PDB entry 8XKS | electron microscopy, 3.20 A resolution | chains B and E of the 20 polymer chains in the assembly

# Chain B
Name: Fhl2
From: Chlamydomonas reinhardtii
Amino-acid sequence (1024 residues; numbered -46 to 977; the number before each row is that of its first residue; numbers below 1 keep their minus sign (Met-46 is residue -46)):
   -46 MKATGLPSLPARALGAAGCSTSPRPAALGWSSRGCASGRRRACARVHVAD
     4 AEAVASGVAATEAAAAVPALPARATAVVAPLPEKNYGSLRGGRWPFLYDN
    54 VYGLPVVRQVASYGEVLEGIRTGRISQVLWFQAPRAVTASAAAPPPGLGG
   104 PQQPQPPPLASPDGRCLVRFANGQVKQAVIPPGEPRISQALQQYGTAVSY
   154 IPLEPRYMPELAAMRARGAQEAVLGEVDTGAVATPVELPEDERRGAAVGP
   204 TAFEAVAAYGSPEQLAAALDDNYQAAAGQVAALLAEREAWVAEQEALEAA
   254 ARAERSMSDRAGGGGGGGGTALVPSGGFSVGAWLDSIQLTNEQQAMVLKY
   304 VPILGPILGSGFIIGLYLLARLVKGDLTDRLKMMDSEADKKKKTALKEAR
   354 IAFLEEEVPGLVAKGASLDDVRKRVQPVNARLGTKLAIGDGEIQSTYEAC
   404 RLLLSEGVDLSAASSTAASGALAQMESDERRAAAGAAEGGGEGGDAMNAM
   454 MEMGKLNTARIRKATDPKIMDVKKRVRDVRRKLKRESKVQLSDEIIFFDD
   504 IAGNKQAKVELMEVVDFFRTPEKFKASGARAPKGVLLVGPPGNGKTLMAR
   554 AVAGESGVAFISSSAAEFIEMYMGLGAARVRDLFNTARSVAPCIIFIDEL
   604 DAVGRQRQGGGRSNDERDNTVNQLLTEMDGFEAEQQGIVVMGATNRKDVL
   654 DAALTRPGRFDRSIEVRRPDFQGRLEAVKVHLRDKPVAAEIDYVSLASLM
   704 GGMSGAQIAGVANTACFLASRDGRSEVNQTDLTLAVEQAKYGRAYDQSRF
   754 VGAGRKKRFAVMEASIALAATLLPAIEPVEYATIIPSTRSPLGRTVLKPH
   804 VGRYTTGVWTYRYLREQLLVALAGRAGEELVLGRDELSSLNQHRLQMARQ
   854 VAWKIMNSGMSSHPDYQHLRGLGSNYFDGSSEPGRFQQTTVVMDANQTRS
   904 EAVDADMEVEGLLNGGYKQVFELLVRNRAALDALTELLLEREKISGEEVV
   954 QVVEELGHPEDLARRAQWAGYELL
Not modelled in the structure: -46 to 22, 194-505, 681-697, 722-735, 744-752

# Chain E
Name: Uncharacterized 341.7 kDa protein in psbD-psbC intergenic region
From: Chlamydomonas reinhardtii
Reference sequence: Q32065 (YCX9_CHLRE); numbering as in UniProt (aligned over 1-2971)
Amino-acid sequence (2971 residues; numbered 1 to 2971; the number before each row is that of its first residue):
     1 MTFLNHYTYLFSIPEKQADKVSGILRLAQARPIETLQNERINKQLNAFLK
    51 TYKFEKLITNYKKMQSFIPNNSLNGNKTNSSTNKLYATSLNVFPENPPLM
   101 VRKAVSDEADKFSKFTYSKVQVVTNNLNNGMNSKEFIKANNLKPSLRAAE
   151 SLVLNHLTYNKFKENLYFKTNNIQPTKSKSTSLFFLNILSNSKPRTCSDF
   201 LSSPKIRKTWFRNTAWSLQTQQHRSSNGINLSLQLPYALGPSVPAGASGQ
   251 NMYELPVAQSSSRFGTYYFLQKLLSKYLDVWNASADNGSVLSNSENIKLN
   301 FSMVSLLDSKMAIQTPNSLYFVFTQLNQKTFLSYWLLPVAGLALLTPTLL
   351 TLTGQSVSVQKFNSFINKKTDMMVLSNTEMPSKSFGTPTLFGTSVEIYLP
   401 NSYMPKGEGESGINRVNSSINAVKKNTVTANLVLDSESQEVATSFQNDLI
   451 SIKYCFNNLYNYISNKTALSTKNLFLFSAIKSNATKHKRTQSFFSVENTT
   501 TLGNNSNFVKGHFKSSINAFSSYLPSTNVHSMIPLTSLPYLKAISPLYSK
   551 FMIDHSLKFITPKTTLKLLQHKLNKSPKQMYTKTQNFTGLRDLRALNSFS
   601 FGQVNFRTNHFLHSNSRPLNHYNQALKLINGYEQYKNNLQINCNKTLDLN
   651 TKNKLVYQVHKSHLFNQKCSQIVYKQSLYNRDLCTIRGTGTKVVDYFSHG
   701 DKLSNKNGIVLDYFVYSNLLFDNKTNTIINKDGKQNITKLKLNLTKTTVP
   751 FKTLIKKYTSINSLVANEQTRNNLNLGLIHFNGHLSVVSNANLLTGRPVK
   801 FIYYKFDKRLNSYLIYVNQNLKKFIQLNNNFLKPKPLSHQKNKPVEDFNQ
   851 YATNNSSPPKTNVFEKSFVEDSSLRKPLTSLRGSKQFLNSLTILFKHQKM
   901 FKKKTLKAHKWHSDTQGIFRKHTNSSFGSANFSNGPEESSLSTRLHIQKK
   951 RKAKKQRLETRRQKKRTRFFPRPVWLRSRMFLNFLTERNKYYLNSTITKQ
  1001 GFSLPSKDVVTTKLDWLKEDMRPSSLGAYQYKSLLTQKAGNKFQRQSFTE
  1051 VVSTMEYINGIHKALNNSIFNKIVRKSLLSSSQNPLKLRLVANYSKMQFM
  1101 HRVKLPFYRTLKHSEGTKNLANKKQNLRDIKIKANYNNFKSQKANNQPQQ
  1151 NDKDKDKDTMFRDFWVWSYNNTQTNAFNQNLWWLLPNLTTKQSNLEFLTS
  1201 TYPTAKETQRAKEEIHGNSIPTASKNQIALIRLNWALNKTNINTFTDYSK
  1251 RNNLWTTQKLRNQSKNNKTKSLEKQFITNWEKFFLNKNLNIFSKKIISKV
  1301 KQKKQKLNYMTSYLNVQSEHNVKIFHNSWWTHLNIKNLVNNQDMVIPVRE
  1351 GYFSVGNFNSEFINSAIIKSINNKTLVENYVYSPSSEKETMQLLLMSSSI
  1401 LLHLCAIISLVSISQVRCFVKFHLILLYKLSNVYNAILNQLSNKLQKNLP
  1451 IYNNINKLNSRYFYMNHQKSQIKQRKKLLTYFSLTLLKKQFVTVKPLQIR
  1501 NFASIKNQSSNNSNLTYTDMLPLSLRANKFRGSKYDISIREEEGQSAHIK
  1551 PSKSMYAKLNILSLKTIFLKQLLMNKKPSALPSNVGLKSNRETQKSQLIQ
  1601 RIKTKELQISLKKNIIGFSKVTKNHILKILFNVIEVFQTAVRNISSFFEK
  1651 PAEFTTTWIAYGFLVEWSSDFITIIPENVDIYIWNVFSKIYRTIPLSFIS
  1701 TTLGPASTVFDPVTNSTIPIQMGNFNYQKMVAFPILLSLSHLLHRRILYL
  1751 FDTLFSTITQPDTDLIARQEKGTLFWDIWADFLVTAADYYNVNVAALSTI
  1801 KAEQNSLIENISNDFDNLTMSSKKPFFMPNKGVSNIKNIFWIKKLKEPQL
  1851 PESIVQNREVFVRERKRTLKGLFNIYAPQEETLWNNPTSPKNLSDEKISF
  1901 KLFNQLNLQLFAEKNKIKPYFEAYFSTTQQKTNIMQSAFPEANLNRWSVN
  1951 QFITYQSWHSHNGSNNSNGDLFIDYHPPKTFSHIPALKYNSILQQPIGSL
  2001 VCQIYSGLFNKQISKNILLVNPKTTSNNLVDYNVLLIQALAGETEMKIIT
  2051 DNAQRYALVNRGFAIGIKLLREVFDAIALNTPCIFLLEDIHAIGERRPML
  2101 ISDFGGGMSDDNGSFKEDFFGSQRDEVHEKNQVVYQLTRHAITHYKKPFK
  2151 GDYSLAIPTNLYVTDLFLKLPTQSISNLTNVENHNLSIKNKIQHNGTQSL
  2201 TETKRNLGGDINKNSYLQLTQFTKTLAPPSTSPFSVLLLKEEKRLKPNKI
  2251 VEELPWTSLPGEQLATKPRTSYSVRAKVAMLAELSLSNLSAKLDMITDLL
  2301 VIIDSVRSNKGFVVFATTDIPHVLDPALRRPGRLDETICLPNIHTSNILN
  2351 FTKNYEIFKSAKDTSNFGKKIILNEMQNLTTTSTQRDMYLSCLPTNNQTH
  2401 KTKREGVLTMNLKDYNILLNQVYFAEGTGGILNSQMHKDSLQKSLNFALI
  2451 SHSKKLKELNVSKLIGSNGTVSQGNVDQLGVFAGQIVNKQKKSLQQHLPN
  2501 SKKSFKKKYKDKAIIYYEVGKFVLNYFLNNQLTQSSIIDKPVSVTNKQTN
  2551 DITIFGNDFLNLKTINYLSLYNSKNKILLQLMLIFGGKISQLLSSKNLVK
  2601 SLKQASINSYMVEEESGSISSAGMPLGQTHLLPKALSVLAKPMIFSDGYN
  2651 NQNLKTATTLLLSFIHKRYLYRKNLIVPKLLSFADGNILDEPPSPPFSSL
  2701 LIPAKRFENYKRFFRDTLTGDKMGQRKSQITLLEKLQYHMQLRSIKQLNA
  2751 TFSSQENLDFQSNAALTSQKLDTLMSLSTNNLLQNPTNINWYYQNRILKR
  2801 HGQYLTNQWWNGQLSEHNAETVFLSDIDWRSSFIKNKNINITKSKNLYRL
  2851 TQQKNNTDGLDVLLDFPDTDQYYNPKRRRWLLNNGSWNFWFNFDKLYSEE
  2901 IVTTWILESLIQTYKYLHKNTELLDFVTNKFITLGYIAPENANLQNISGF
  2951 PSQSELLSTKEIILTNSFKRF
Not modelled in the structure: 1-264, 279-316, 352-446, 475-537, 576-614, 645-736, 757-784, 796-807, 830-878, 912-935, 996-1157, 1190-1219, 1266-1288, 1346-1357, 1449-1657, 1706-1725, 1814-1943, 1962-1968, 2099-2112, 2195-2233, 2384-2400, 2426-2442, 2462-2502, 2533-2548, 2606-2628, 2752-2771, 2837-2857, 2945-2952
Swiss-Prot annotation at these positions:
  - natural variant: His660 (H660N: In strain: CC-503), Pro1023 to Ser1025 (sequence variant, change not given here; In strain: CC-503)

# Chain B / chain E interface
Residue-residue contacts (165):
  Pro87(B) with Leu793(E); Leu794(E)
  Thr91(B) with Asn1341(E)
  Pro98(B) with Val1339(E); Asn1341(E)
  Pro99(B) with Ile1220(E); Asn1341(E); Met1344(E), hydrophobic
  Gly100(B) with Ile1220(E); Leu1338(E); Asn1341(E), hydrogen bond (backbone-side chain)
  Leu101(B) with Ile1228(E), hydrophobic; Leu1338(E)
  Gly102(B) with Ile1220(E); Ile1228(E)
  Gln105(B) with Ile815(E)
  Pro107(B) with Ile815(E), hydrophobic
  Pro115(B) with Ser786(E); Val787(E); Val788(E), hydrogen bond (backbone-backbone); Ala791(E)
  Asp116(B) with Val787(E); Val788(E); Asn790(E); Ala791(E), hydrogen bond (side chain-backbone)
  Pro134(B) with Leu785(E), hydrophobic; Val787(E), hydrophobic
  Tyr160(B) with Leu793(E); Thr795(E)
  Pro162(B) with Ser812(E)
  Glu163(B) with Tyr813(E); Tyr816(E)
  Leu164(B) with Tyr813(E), hydrophobic
  Ala165(B) with Arg809(E), hydrogen bond (backbone-side chain)
  Ala166(B) with Arg809(E)
  Met167(B) with Tyr813(E), hydrophobic
  Arg168(B) with Thr795(E)
  Ala169(B) with Arg809(E)
  Arg615(B) with Arg2061(E)
  Arg671(B) with Asp2826(E), hydrogen bond (side chain-backbone); Asp2828(E)
  Phe674(B) with Phe2833(E), hydrophobic
  Arg677(B) with Phe2833(E); Asp2861(E), salt bridge
  Ser701(B) with Phe2833(E)
  Gly705(B) with Ile2827(E); Asp2828(E), hydrogen bond (backbone-backbone); Ser2831(E)
  Met706(B) with Ile2827(E), hydrophobic
  Gln710(B) with Asp2826(E), hydrogen bond; Ile2827(E)
  Lys743(B) with Ile2827(E); Trp2829(E)
  Ile769(B) with Gln2813(E)
  Glu780(B) with Asn2811(E)
  Ser790(B) with Glu2816(E)
  Arg792(B) with Glu2816(E), salt bridge; Thr2821(E); Ser2825(E); Asp2826(E), salt bridge
  Ser793(B) with Glu2816(E), hydrogen bond; His2817(E)
  Leu795(B) with His2817(E)
  Arg797(B) with Ser2815(E), hydrogen bond (side chain-backbone); Glu2816(E); His2817(E)
  Thr798(B) with Gln2813(E), hydrogen bond (backbone-side chain)
  Val799(B) with Gln2813(E); Leu2814(E); Ser2815(E)
  Leu800(B) with Gln2813(E)
  Lys801(B) with Asn2836(E)
  Pro802(B) with Asn2811(E); Leu2864(E), hydrophobic
  Tyr807(B) with Trp2810(E); Asn2811(E), hydrogen bond (side chain-backbone); Leu2864(E), hydrophobic; Asp2865(E)
  Thr808(B) with Thr2806(E); Val2862(E)
  Thr809(B) with Tyr2804(E), hydrogen bond (backbone-side chain)
  Gly810(B) with Tyr2804(E), hydrogen bond (backbone-side chain); Gln2808(E)
  Trp812(B) with Gln2808(E); Trp2809(E); Trp2810(E), hydrophobic
  Tyr816(B) with Asn2811(E), hydrogen bond
  Leu817(B) with Trp2809(E)
  Gln820(B) with Trp2809(E), hydrogen bond; Trp2810(E), hydrogen bond (side chain-backbone); Asn2811(E), hydrogen bond (side chain-backbone); Gly2812(E)
  Val823(B) with Gln2813(E)
  His846(B) with His2817(E), hydrogen bond; Asn2818(E), hydrogen bond
  Arg847(B) with Gln2813(E), hydrogen bond
  Met850(B) with Trp2810(E), hydrophobic; Gly2812(E)
  Gln853(B) with Trp2809(E); Trp2810(E)
  Val854(B) with Trp2809(E), hydrophobic
  Trp856(B) with Tyr2872(E)
  Lys857(B) with Trp2809(E); Asp2870(E), salt bridge; Tyr2872(E)
  Asn860(B) with Tyr2872(E)
  Leu875(B) with Tyr2872(E), hydrophobic
  Ser877(B) with Phe2713(E); Arg2800(E)
  Asn878(B) with Arg2800(E), hydrogen bond (backbone-side chain)
  Tyr879(B) with Asn2709(E); Arg2712(E); Phe2713(E); Asp2716(E), hydrogen bond; Arg2796(E); Arg2800(E)
  Phe880(B) with Trp2256(E), hydrophobic; Arg2712(E), hydrogen bond (backbone-side chain); Leu2805(E), hydrophobic
  Asp881(B) with Ser2273(E); Val2274(E); Arg2275(E)
  Ser883(B) with Arg2275(E); Asp2868(E), hydrogen bond
  Ser884(B) with Phe2823(E)
  Glu885(B) with Phe2823(E); Arg2830(E), salt bridge
  Arg888(B) with Asp2865(E), salt bridge; Phe2866(E), hydrogen bond (side chain-backbone); Pro2867(E); Asp2868(E), salt bridge
  Phe889(B) with Trp2256(E); Leu2805(E), hydrophobic
  Gln890(B) with Arg2275(E); Asp2868(E); Thr2869(E), hydrogen bond (side chain-backbone); Gln2871(E)
  Gln891(B) with Asp2870(E), hydrogen bond; Gln2871(E), hydrogen bond (backbone-backbone)
  Thr892(B) with Asn2709(E), hydrogen bond; Gln2871(E)
  Thr893(B) with Gln2871(E), hydrogen bond (backbone-backbone); Tyr2872(E); Tyr2873(E), hydrogen bond (backbone-backbone)
  Val894(B) with Asn2709(E); Phe2713(E), hydrophobic; Tyr2873(E)
  Val895(B) with Tyr2873(E), hydrogen bond (backbone-backbone); Asn2874(E); Pro2875(E); Lys2876(E)
  Met896(B) with Asn2180(E), hydrogen bond (backbone-side chain); Tyr2710(E), hydrophobic; Phe2713(E), hydrophobic; Phe2714(E), hydrophobic; Pro2875(E); Lys2876(E)
  Asp897(B) with Asn2180(E); Lys2876(E), salt bridge; Arg2877(E), hydrogen bond (side chain-backbone)
  Asn899(B) with Phe2713(E)
  Gln900(B) with Lys2876(E)
  Arg902(B) with Trp2880(E); Asn2883(E)
  Ala905(B) with Lys2876(E)
Other interface residues (no listed pair), chain B (106 interface residues in all): Gln85, Ala86, Arg88, Ala89, Gln106, Gln108, Pro135, Gly136, Glu137, Met161, Arg170, Asp651, Ala655, Pro672, Asp673, Ala700, Gly704, Tyr784, His803, Val804, Val811, Gly882, Ala898, Thr901
Other interface residues (no listed pair), chain E (90 interface residues in all): Ser789, Asn792, Lys808, Leu810, Asn811, Gln819, Asn2060, Thr2179, Pro2255, Leu2264, Ala2265, Asn2807, Ile2834

# Overview
106 residues of chain B face 90 of chain E across their interface; the contacts include 34 hydrogen bonds and
8 salt bridges. Polar pairs include Arg677(B)-Asp2861(E), Arg792(B)-Glu2816(E) and Arg792(B)-Asp2826(E).
Chain B is Fhl2 and chain E is Uncharacterized 341.7 kDa protein in psbD-psbC intergenic region, both from
Chlamydomonas reinhardtii; the structure, The cryo-EM structure of Orf2971-FtsHi motor complex, was determined
by electron microscopy.
